PDB entry 6ILM | electron microscopy, 3.40 A resolution | chains B and C of the 6 polymer chains in the assembly

[Chain B]
Protein: Capsid protein VP2
From: Echovirus E6
Sequence (252 residues; each row starts with the number of its first residue):
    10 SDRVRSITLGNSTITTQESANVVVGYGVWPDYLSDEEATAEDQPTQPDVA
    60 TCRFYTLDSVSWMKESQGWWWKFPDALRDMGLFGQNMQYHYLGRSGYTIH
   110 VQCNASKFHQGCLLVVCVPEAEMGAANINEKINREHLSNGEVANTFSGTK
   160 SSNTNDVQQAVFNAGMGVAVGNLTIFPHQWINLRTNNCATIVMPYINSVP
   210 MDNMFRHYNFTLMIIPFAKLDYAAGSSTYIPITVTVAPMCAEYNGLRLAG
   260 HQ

[Chain C]
Protein: Capsid protein VP3
From: Echovirus E6
Sequence (238 residues; each row starts with the number of its first residue):
     1 GLPVMNTPGSNQFLTSDDYQSPTAMPQFDVTPEMNIPGEVKNLMEIAEVD
    51 SVVPVNNVNENVNSLEAYRIPVHSVTETGAQVFGFTLQPGADTVMERTLL
   101 GEILNYYANWSGSIKLTFMYCGSAMATGKFLLAYSPPGAGVPKNRREAML
   151 GTHIIWDIGLQSSCVLCVPWISQTHYRFVSKDIYTDAGFITCWYQTSIVV
   201 PAEVQNQSVILCFVSACNDFSVRLLRDSPFVRQTAFYQ

[Interface between chain B and chain C]
Contacting residue pairs (62):
  Tyr35(B) with Gly38(C)
  Val37(B) with Pro37(C), hydrophobic
  Glu46(B) with Met34(C); Asn35(C), hydrogen bond (side chain-backbone)
  Lys116(B) with Ser123(C); Ala124(C), hydrogen bond (backbone-backbone); Met125(C)
  Phe117(B) with Met125(C), hydrophobic; Val204(C), hydrophobic
  His118(B) with Ser123(C)
  Gln119(B) with Gly122(C); Ser123(C); Gln207(C), hydrogen bond (side chain-backbone); Ser208(C)
  Gly120(B) with Cys121(C)
  Cys121(B) with Met119(C), hydrophobic; Cys121(C), hydrophobic
  Val170(B) with Leu65(C), hydrophobic
  Phe171(B) with Ser64(C)
  Ala178(B) with Tyr68(C)
  Val179(B) with Tyr68(C), hydrophobic
  Gly180(B) with Ser51(C); Val52(C), hydrogen bond (backbone-backbone); Tyr68(C), hydrogen bond (backbone-side chain)
  Asn181(B) with Ser51(C); Arg97(C), hydrogen bond (side chain-backbone); Thr98(C); Leu99(C), hydrogen bond (side chain-backbone)
  Thr183(B) with Val49(C); Asp50(C), hydrogen bond (side chain-backbone); Ser51(C)
  Ile184(B) with Ile46(C), hydrophobic; Val49(C), hydrophobic; Leu99(C), hydrophobic
  Trp189(B) with Val52(C), hydrophobic; Phe213(C), hydrophobic
  Asn191(B) with Tyr120(C), hydrogen bond (side chain-backbone)
  Arg193(B) with Gly122(C); Ser123(C), hydrogen bond (side chain-backbone); Ala124(C); Ala126(C), hydrogen bond (side chain-backbone); Ile158(C); Gly159(C), hydrogen bond (side chain-backbone)
  Thr194(B) with Leu160(C)
  Tyr204(B) with Pro37(C)
  Ile205(B) with Pro37(C), hydrophobic
  Asn206(B) with Met34(C); Ile36(C)
  Ser207(B) with Met34(C)
  Val208(B) with Met34(C)
  Pro209(B) with Met34(C)
  Ile224(B) with Leu65(C), hydrophobic
  Pro225(B) with Leu65(C)
  Phe226(B) with Val52(C), hydrophobic; Leu65(C); Arg69(C), hydrogen bond (backbone-side chain)
  Ala227(B) with Cys121(C), hydrophobic
  Lys228(B) with Arg69(C)
  Asp230(B) with Gln205(C)
  Tyr231(B) with Gln205(C), hydrogen bond (backbone-side chain)
  Ala232(B) with Glu203(C); Gln205(C)
Also at the interface, not in a pair above, chain B (40 interface residues in all): Arg12, Gln76, Pro203, Ala233, Gly234
Also at the interface, not in a pair above, chain C (39 interface residues in all): Asn63, Glu102, Ser162, Val209, Leu211

[Overview]
The interface between chain B and chain C involves 40 residues on one side and 39 on the other, with 14
hydrogen bonds. Polar pairs include Glu46(B)-Asn35(C), Gln119(B)-Gln207(C) and Gly180(B)-Tyr68(C).
Here chain B is Capsid protein VP2 and chain C is Capsid protein VP3, both from Echovirus E6. Entry 6ILM
(Cryo-EM structure of Echovirus 6 complexed with its uncoating receptor FcRn at PH 7.4) was determined by
electron microscopy, deposited together with 6ILJ, 6ILK, 6ILL, 6ILN, 6ILO and 6ILP.
